Entry 9H2B (electron microscopy, 4.10 A resolution (low resolution: residue-level contacts below are approximate; hydrogen-bond / salt-bridge calls are withheld)); this record covers chains G and M of the 14 polymer chains in the assembly.

Chain G (and M):
Name: Major capsid protein
Organism: Autographa californica nucleopolyhedrovirus
Notes: chain M of this document is another copy of the same molecule, construct and numbering; everything in this record applies to it too
UniProtKB: P17499 (MCP_NPVAC); residue numbers follow UniProt; this construct covers 1-347
Amino-acid sequence (347 residues; numbered 1 to 347; the number before each row is that of its first residue):
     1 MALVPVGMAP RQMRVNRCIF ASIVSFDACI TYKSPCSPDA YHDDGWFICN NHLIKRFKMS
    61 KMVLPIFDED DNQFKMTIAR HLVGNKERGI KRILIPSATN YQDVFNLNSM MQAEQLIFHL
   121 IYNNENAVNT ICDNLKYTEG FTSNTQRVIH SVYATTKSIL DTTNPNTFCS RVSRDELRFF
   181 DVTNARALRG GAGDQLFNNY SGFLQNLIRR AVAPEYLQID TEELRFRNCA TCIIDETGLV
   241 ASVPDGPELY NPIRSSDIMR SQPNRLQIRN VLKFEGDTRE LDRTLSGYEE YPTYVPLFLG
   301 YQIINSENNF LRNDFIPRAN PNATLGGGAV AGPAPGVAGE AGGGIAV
Disordered / not traced: 1-3, 68-70, 139-143, 258-278, 308-347 (chain M: 1-14, 138-143, 169-175, 184-190, 254-283, 313-347)
Bound ions: Zn2+: C18, C36, C49, H52
From the paper describing this entry:
  - conformationally variable residues (loop rearrangement): F180 to A192

Chain G / chain M interface:
Contacting residue pairs (104; chain G residue first):
  D39(G) - Y288(M)
  H42(G) - G287(M)
  D44(G) - L285(M)
  D44(G) - Y288(M)
  K61(G) - Y288(M)
  K61(G) - E289(M)
  M62(G) - E289(M)
  M62(G) - E290(M)
  M62(G) - Y291(M)
  V63(G) - L285(M)
  V63(G) - Y288(M)
  V63(G) - E289(M)
  V63(G) - E290(M)
  V63(G) - Y291(M)
  L64(G) - Y291(M)
  L64(G) - T293(M)
  P65(G) - E290(M)
  P65(G) - Y291(M)
  P65(G) - T293(M)
  F67(G) - Y250(M)
  F67(G) - P252(M)
  F67(G) - I253(M)
  F67(G) - T293(M)
  M76(G) - L285(M)
  T77(G) - L285(M)
  R80(G) - E289(M)
  Y216(G) - P247(M)
  E223(G) - P247(M)
  L224(G) - Y250(M)
  R225(G) - V243(M)
  R225(G) - D245(M)
  R225(G) - G246(M)
  R225(G) - P247(M)
  R225(G) - E248(M)
  R225(G) - L249(M)
  R225(G) - Y250(M)
  F226(G) - Y250(M)
  R227(G) - R227(M)
  R227(G) - Y291(M)
  N228(G) - C229(M)
  N228(G) - A230(M)
  N228(G) - V243(M)
  N228(G) - L249(M)
  C229(G) - N228(M)
  C229(G) - C229(M)
  A230(G) - N228(M)
  V243(G) - R225(M)
  V243(G) - N228(M)
  D245(G) - R225(M)
  D245(G) - N228(M)
  P247(G) - Y216(M)
  P247(G) - R225(M)
  E248(G) - R225(M)
  L249(G) - R225(M)
  L249(G) - F226(M)
  L249(G) - R227(M)
  L249(G) - N228(M)
  Y250(G) - I66(M)
  Y250(G) - F67(M)
  Y250(G) - E69(M)
  Y250(G) - L224(M)
  Y250(G) - R225(M)
  Y250(G) - F226(M)
  P252(G) - I66(M)
  P252(G) - F67(M)
  R254(G) - D68(M)
  R254(G) - Q73(M)
  R279(G) - L311(M)
  E280(G) - L311(M)
  L281(G) - F74(M)
  L281(G) - F310(M)
  L281(G) - L311(M)
  L281(G) - R312(M)
  D282(G) - N72(M)
  D282(G) - Q73(M)
  D282(G) - F74(M)
  D282(G) - K75(M)
  T284(G) - D43(M)
  L285(G) - F74(M)
  L285(G) - K75(M)
  S286(G) - H42(M)
  Y288(G) - H42(M)
  Y288(G) - K61(M)
  Y288(G) - M62(M)
  Y288(G) - V63(M)
  E289(G) - M62(M)
  E289(G) - Y294(M)
  E290(G) - V63(M)
  E290(G) - P65(M)
  Y291(G) - M62(M)
  Y291(G) - V63(M)
  Y291(G) - L64(M)
  Y291(G) - P65(M)
  Y291(G) - R227(M)
  Y291(G) - Y291(M)
  Y291(G) - P292(M)
  Y291(G) - Y294(M)
  Y291(G) - P296(M)
  P292(G) - L64(M)
  P292(G) - Y291(M)
  P292(G) - P292(M)
  T293(G) - L64(M)
  T293(G) - P65(M)
  P296(G) - Y291(M)
Also at the interface, not in a pair above, chain G (53 interface residues in all): W46, S60, I66, K75, N85, K86, E222, T231, G246, I253
Also at the interface, not in a pair above, chain M (50 interface residues in all): D44, T77, R80, N85, P244

In short:
53 residues of chain G face 50 of chain M across their interface. C18(G), C36(G), C49(G) and H52(G) form the
Zn2+ site. The paper reports conformational variability at F180(G).
Both chains are Major capsid protein (Autographa californica nucleopolyhedrovirus). Entry 9H2B (AcMNPV basal
cap - C14 anchor complex only) was determined by electron microscopy together with 9H2A, 9H2C, 9H2H, 9H2J and
9H2K from the same study.
